PDB entry 1FWH | X-ray diffraction, 2.00 A resolution | chains A and C of the 3 polymer chains in the assembly

Chain A:
Protein: Urease
Source organism: Klebsiella aerogenes
Notes: EC 3.5.1.5; engineered mutation(s): C(C 319)Y
UniProtKB: P18316 (URE3_KLEAE); numbering as in UniProt (aligned over 1-100)
Chain sequence (100 residues; row label = number of the first residue in the row):
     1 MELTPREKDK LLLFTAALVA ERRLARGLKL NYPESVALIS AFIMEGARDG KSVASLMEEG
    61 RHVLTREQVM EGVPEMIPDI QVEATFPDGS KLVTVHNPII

Chain C:
Protein: Urease
Source organism: Klebsiella aerogenes
Notes: EC 3.5.1.5
UniProtKB: P18314 (URE1_KLEAE); residue numbers follow UniProt; this construct covers 1-567
Chain sequence (567 residues; row label = number of the first residue in the row):
     1 MSNISRQAYA DMFGPTVGDK VRLADTELWI EVEDDLTTYG EEVKFGGGKV IRDGMGQGQM
    61 LAADCVDLVL TNALIVDHWG IVKADIGVKD GRIFAIGKAG NPDIQPNVTI PIGAATEVIA
   121 AEGKIVTAGG IDTHIHWICP QQAEEALVSG VTTMVGGGTG PAAGTHATTC TPGPWYISRM
   181 LQAADSLPVN IGLLGKGNVS QPDALREQVA AGVIGLKIHE DWGATPAAID CALTVADEMD
   241 IQVALHSDTL NESGFVEDTL AAIGGRTIHT FHTEGAGGGH APDIITACAH PNILPSSTNP
   301 TLPYTLNTID EHLDMLMVYH HLDPDIAEDV AFAESRIRRE TIAAEDVLHD LGAFSLTSSD
   361 SQAMGRVGEV ILRTWQVAHR MKVQRGALAE ETGDNDNFRV KRYIAKYTIN PALTHGIAHE
   421 VGSIEVGKLA DLVVWSPAFF GVKPATVIKG GMIAIAPMGD INASIPTPQP VHYRPMFGAL
   481 GSARHHCRLT FLSQAAAANG VAERLNLRSA IAVVKGCRTV QKADMVHNSL QPNITVDAQT
   541 YEVRVDGELI TSEPADVLPM AQRYFLF
Disordered / not traced: 1
Construct notes: modified residue (217); engineered mutation Tyr319 (Cys in P18314)
Modified residues: Lys217 (lysine nz-carboxylic acid; KCX)
UniProt features mapped onto this chain:
  - active site: His320 (Proton donor)
  - binding site (Ni(2+)): His134, His136, Lys217, His246, His272, Asp360
  - binding site (substrate): His219
  - modified residue: Lys217 (N6-carboxylysine)
  - mutagenesis: His134 (H134A: Abrogates activity and reduces binding to nickel ions), His136 (H136A: Abrogates activity and reduces binding to nickel ions), Lys217 (K217A/C/E: Reduces activity 8000-fold and abrogates binding to nickel ions), His219 (H219A: Reduces activity 500-fold and increases KM 1000-fold. Resistant to inactivation by diethylpyrocarbonate and iodoacetamide; H219N/Q: Increases KM 100-fold; optimum pH is 6), Asp221 (D221A: Reduces activity 1000-fold and increases KM 10-fold; D221N: Reduces activity 50-fold), His246 (H246A: Abrogates activity and reduces binding to nickel ions), His312 (H312A: Enhances thermal stability above 50 degrees Celsius), His320 (H320A: Reduces activity 100000-fold, but increases KM only 3-fold; optimum pH is 6.75. Resistant to inactivation by diethylpyrocarbonate and iodoacetamide ...), Arg336 (R336Q: Reduces activity 10000-fold, but has no effect on KM)
Metal / ion sites: Ni2+ site 1: His134, His136, Lys217, Asp360; Ni2+ site 2: Lys217, His246, His272

Chain A / chain C interface:
Contacting residue pairs - 37 pairs, chain A then chain C:
  Arg6(A) with Asn462(C)
  Asp9(A) with Pro470(C); His472(C), salt bridge; Arg474(C), salt bridge
  Lys10(A) with Asp460(C), salt bridge; Gln469(C)
  Leu12(A) with Pro470(C), hydrophobic; His472(C)
  Leu13(A) with Gln469(C); Pro470(C), hydrophobic
  Val19(A) with Phe567(C), hydrophobic
  Arg23(A) with Leu566(C), hydrogen bond (side chain-backbone); Phe567(C)
  Asn31(A) with Gln562(C), hydrogen bond (side chain-backbone); Arg563(C); Phe565(C), hydrogen bond (side chain-backbone)
  Tyr32(A) with Phe439(C), hydrophobic; Arg563(C), hydrogen bond (backbone-backbone)
  Pro33(A) with Arg563(C); Tyr564(C); Phe565(C); Leu566(C)
  Glu34(A) with Leu566(C)
  Val36(A) with Gln469(C)
  Ser40(A) with Gln469(C)
  Met70(A) with Gln562(C)
  Glu71(A) with Arg563(C), hydrogen bond (backbone-side chain)
  Met76(A) with Phe439(C), hydrophobic; Tyr564(C), hydrophobic
  Gln81(A) with Ile465(C); Thr467(C), hydrogen bond; Pro468(C); Gln469(C), hydrogen bond (backbone-backbone)
  Glu83(A) with Ala463(C); Ser464(C), hydrogen bond
  Leu92(A) with Ser464(C); Pro468(C), hydrophobic
Also at the interface, not in a pair above, chain A (22 interface residues in all): Ala16, Val73, Val82
Also at the interface, not in a pair above, chain C (19 interface residues in all): Ala438

In short:
Chain A and chain C form an interface of 22 and 19 residues respectively, with 8 hydrogen bonds and 3 salt
bridges. Polar contacts include Asp9(A)-His472(C), Asp9(A)-Arg474(C) and Lys10(A)-Asp460(C).
Here chain A is Urease and chain C is Urease, both from Klebsiella aerogenes. Entry 1FWH (Klebsiella aerogenes
urease, C319Y variant) was determined by X-ray diffraction, deposited together with 1FWA, 1FWB, 1FWC, 1FWD,
1FWE, 1FWF, 1FWG and 1FWJ.
